Entry 4NM5 (X-ray diffraction, 2.30 A resolution); this record covers chains A and C of the 3 polymer chains in the assembly.

Chain A:
Molecule: GSK3B protein
From: Homo sapiens
Notes: EC 2.7.11.26
Reference sequence: Q6FI27 (Q6FI27_HUMAN); residues 13-383 here = UniProt positions 13-383
Chain sequence (377 residues; each row starts with the number of its first residue):
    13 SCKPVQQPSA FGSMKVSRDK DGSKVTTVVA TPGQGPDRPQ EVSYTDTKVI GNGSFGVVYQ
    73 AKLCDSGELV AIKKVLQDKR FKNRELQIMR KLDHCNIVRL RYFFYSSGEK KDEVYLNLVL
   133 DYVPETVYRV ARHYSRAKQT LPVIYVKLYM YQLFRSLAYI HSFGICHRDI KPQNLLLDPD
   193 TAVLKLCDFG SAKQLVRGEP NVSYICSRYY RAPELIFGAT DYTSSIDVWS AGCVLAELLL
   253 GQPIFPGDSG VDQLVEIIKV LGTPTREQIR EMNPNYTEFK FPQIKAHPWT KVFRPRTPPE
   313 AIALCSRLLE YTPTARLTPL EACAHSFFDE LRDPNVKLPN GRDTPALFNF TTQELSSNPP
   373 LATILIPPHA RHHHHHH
Not modelled in the structure: 13-23, 385-389
Construct notes: expression tag (384-389)
Metal / ion sites: Mg2+ site 1: Asn186, Asp200 (together with ADP); Mg2+ site 2: Asp200 (together with ADP)
Ligand contacts: ADP (adenosine-5'-diphosphate): Ile62, Phe67, Val70, Ala83, Lys85, Val110, Leu132, Asp133, Tyr134, Val135, Thr138, Arg141, Gln185, Asn186, Leu188, Cys199, Asp200
What the authors report for this chain:
  - conformationally variable residues (loop rearrangement, side-chain flip): Phe93, Val214, Tyr216
  - contacts within the chain: Asp90-Arg92 (hydrogen bond)

Chain C:
Molecule: Phosphorylated Wnt receptor LRP6 c-motif
From: Homo sapiens
Chain sequence (9 residues; row label = number of the first residue in the row):
  1567 MPPPPTPRS
Not modelled in the structure: 1567-1568, 1575
Modified / non-standard residues: Thr1572 (phosphothreonine; TPO)

How chain A and chain C interact:
Contacting residue pairs - 23 pairs, chain A then chain C:
  Lys91(A) - Arg1574(C)
  Arg92(A) - Pro1573(C)
  Arg92(A) - Arg1574(C)  hydrogen bond (backbone-backbone)
  Phe93(A) - Pro1570(C)  hydrophobic
  Phe93(A) - Pro1571(C)
  Phe93(A) - Thr1572(C)
  Phe93(A) - Pro1573(C)  hydrophobic
  Lys94(A) - Pro1571(C)
  Lys94(A) - Thr1572(C)  hydrogen bond (backbone-backbone)
  Lys94(A) - Pro1573(C)
  Lys94(A) - Arg1574(C)
  Arg96(A) - Thr1572(C)
  Arg180(A) - Thr1572(C)
  Gly202(A) - Pro1571(C)
  Lys205(A) - Thr1572(C)
  Asn213(A) - Thr1572(C)
  Val214(A) - Thr1572(C)
  Tyr216(A) - Pro1569(C)
  Tyr216(A) - Pro1570(C)
  Ile217(A) - Pro1569(C)
  Ile217(A) - Pro1570(C)
  Cys218(A) - Pro1569(C)
  Arg223(A) - Pro1569(C)
Other interface residues (no listed pair), chain A (17 interface residues in all): Ser203, Ser219, Tyr234
The authors on this interface:
  - pairs named by the authors: Phe93(A)-Pro1570(C), Tyr216(A)-Pro1569(C)
  - interface residues, chain A: Arg92(A), Phe93(A), Arg96(A), Arg180(A), Lys205(A), Val214(A), Tyr216(A), Ile217(A)

In short:
Chain A and chain C form an interface of 17 and 6 residues respectively; the contacts include 2 hydrogen
bonds. The backbones hydrogen-bond at Arg92(A)-Arg1574(C) and Lys94(A)-Thr1572(C). The paper describes
contacts between Phe93(A) and Pro1570(C) and Tyr216(A) and Pro1569(C). From the paper: interface residues
Arg92(A), Phe93(A) and Arg96(A) among others; conformational variability at Phe93(A), Val214(A) and Tyr216(A).
Chain A is GSK3B protein and chain C is Phosphorylated Wnt receptor LRP6 c-motif, both from Homo sapiens; the
structure, Crystal structure of GSK-3/Axin complex bound to phosphorylated Wnt receptor LRP6 c-motif, was
determined by X-ray diffraction (same publication as 4NM0, 4NM3, 4NM7 and 4NU1).
